Entry 5D3D (X-ray diffraction, 1.94 A resolution); this record covers chain A.

== Chain A ==
Name: Staphylococcal Superantigen-Like protein 3
From: Staphylococcus aureus (strain NCTC 8325)
UniProt: Q2G0X7 (Q2G0X7_STAA8); residues 134-326 here correspond to UniProt positions 164-356 (UniProt number = residue number + 30)
Amino-acid sequence (195 residues; row label = number of the first residue in the row):
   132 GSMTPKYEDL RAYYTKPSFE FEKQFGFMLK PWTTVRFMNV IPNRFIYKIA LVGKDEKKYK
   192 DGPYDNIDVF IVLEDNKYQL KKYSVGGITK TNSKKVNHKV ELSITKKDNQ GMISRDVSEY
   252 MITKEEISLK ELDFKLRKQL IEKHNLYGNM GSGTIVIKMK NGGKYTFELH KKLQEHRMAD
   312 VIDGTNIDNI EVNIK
Not modelled in the structure: 132-136
Sequence notes: expression tag (132-133)
From the paper describing this entry:
  - mutagenesis - F156A/F158A (100-fold), F156A/F158A/P194A, F156A, I172A/N174A/R175A/F176A (10-fold): decreased signaling
  - mutagenesis - F156A/F158A/I172A/N174A/R175A/F176A/P194A: abolished signaling
  - mutagenesis - F158A, W163A/L211A, W163A, N174A, N174A/R175A, R175A, P194A: unchanged signaling

== Overview ==
From the paper: F156A/F158A, F156A/F158A/P194A and F156A, among others, reduce signaling;
F156A/F158A/I172A/N174A/R175A/F176A/P194A abolish signaling; 12 substitutions were tested in all.
Chain A is Staphylococcal Superantigen-Like protein 3 (Staphylococcus aureus (strain NCTC 8325)); the
structure, Crystal structure of Staphylococcal Superantigen-Like protein 3, was determined by X-ray
diffraction (same publication as 5D3I).
